PDB entry 7SC7 | electron microscopy, 2.80 A resolution | chains AE and AF of the 86 polymer chains in the assembly

# Chain AE
Protein: Allophycocyanin subunit alpha-B
Source organism: Synechocystis sp. PCC 6803 substr. Kazusa
UniProt: P72870 (APCD_SYNY3); residues 1-161 here = UniProt positions 1-161
Chain sequence (161 residues; numbered 1 to 161; the number before each row is that of its first residue):
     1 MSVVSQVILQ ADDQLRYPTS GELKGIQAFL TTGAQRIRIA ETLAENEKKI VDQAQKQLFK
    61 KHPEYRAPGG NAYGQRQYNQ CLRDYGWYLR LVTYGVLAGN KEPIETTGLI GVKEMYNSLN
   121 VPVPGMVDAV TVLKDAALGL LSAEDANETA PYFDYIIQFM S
Unresolved in the structure: 1
Covalently attached groups: phycocyanobilin (CYC) linked to Cys81
Small-molecule neighbours: phycocyanobilin (CYC): Leu58, Tyr65, Asn71, Ala72, Gln77, Gln80, Arg83, Asp84, Tyr85, Trp87, Tyr88, Arg90, Leu91, Thr107, Gly108, Met115, Tyr116, Leu119, Val121, Met126, Ala129
UniProt features mapped onto this chain:
  - binding site ((2R,3E)-phycocyanobilin): Cys81
  - modified residue: Asn71 (N4-methylasparagine)

# Chain AF
Protein: Allophycocyanin beta chain
Source organism: Synechocystis sp. PCC 6803 substr. Kazusa
UniProt: Q01952 (APCB_SYNY3); residue numbers follow UniProt; this construct covers 1-161
Chain sequence (161 residues; row label = number of the first residue in the row):
     1 MQDAITAVIN SADVQGKYLD GAAMDKLKSY FASGELRVRA ASVISANAAT IVKEAVAKSL
    61 LYSDVTRPGG NMYTTRRYAA CIRDLDYYLR YATYAMLAGD ASILDERVLN GLKETYNSLG
   121 VPISSTVQAI QAIKEVTASL VGADAGKEMG VYLDYICSGL S
Covalently attached groups: phycocyanobilin (CYC) linked to Cys81
Small-molecule neighbours:
  - phycocyanobilin (CYC), molecule 1: Leu60, Leu61, Tyr62, Thr66, Tyr73, Thr75
  - phycocyanobilin (CYC), molecule 2: Leu60, Val65, Asn71, Met72, Arg76, Arg77, Ala80, Arg83, Asp84, Leu85, Tyr87, Tyr88, Arg107, Val108, Leu112, Thr115, Tyr116, Leu119, Val121, Pro122, Ser125, Thr126
UniProt features mapped onto this chain:
  - binding site ((2R,3E)-phycocyanobilin): Cys81
  - modified residue: Asn71 (N4-methylasparagine)

# Chain AE / chain AF interface
Residue-residue contacts (58):
  Ser2(AE) with Asp3(AF), hydrogen bond; Ile5(AF); Thr6(AF)
  Val4(AE) with Asp3(AF); Leu97(AF), hydrophobic; Ala98(AF), hydrophobic
  Ser5(AE) with Asp3(AF), hydrogen bond
  Ile8(AE) with Tyr94(AF), hydrophobic; Leu97(AF), hydrophobic
  Leu9(AE) with Arg107(AF)
  Ala11(AE) with Arg90(AF); Tyr94(AF), hydrogen bond (backbone-side chain)
  Asp12(AE) with Arg90(AF), salt bridge; Tyr91(AF), hydrogen bond; Tyr94(AF), hydrogen bond (backbone-side chain); Arg107(AF), salt bridge
  Leu15(AE) with Tyr87(AF); Arg90(AF)
  Arg16(AE) with Arg90(AF); Tyr94(AF), hydrogen bond (backbone-side chain)
  Tyr17(AE) with Ser45(AF); Ala48(AF); Asp86(AF); Leu89(AF); Arg90(AF), hydrogen bond (side chain-backbone); Thr93(AF)
  Pro18(AE) with Tyr94(AF)
  Leu23(AE) with Val38(AF), hydrophobic; Ser42(AF); Leu97(AF), hydrophobic
  Ile26(AE) with Val38(AF), hydrophobic
  Gln27(AE) with Val38(AF)
  Phe29(AE) with Ile5(AF), hydrophobic
  Leu30(AE) with Tyr30(AF); Phe31(AF); Gly34(AF)
  Gly33(AE) with Phe31(AF)
  Ile37(AE) with Met24(AF), hydrophobic; Leu27(AF), hydrophobic
  Glu41(AE) with Met24(AF)
  Ala44(AE) with Tyr18(AF), hydrophobic
  Glu47(AE) with Tyr18(AF), hydrogen bond
  Gly86(AE) with Tyr18(AF), hydrogen bond (backbone-side chain)
  Leu89(AE) with Tyr18(AF)
  Arg90(AE) with Asp13(AF), salt bridge; Lys17(AF); Tyr18(AF), hydrogen bond (backbone-side chain)
  Leu91(AE) with Asp13(AF)
  Thr93(AE) with Tyr18(AF)
  Tyr94(AE) with Ile9(AF), hydrophobic; Ala12(AF); Asp13(AF); Lys17(AF), hydrogen bond (side chain-backbone); Tyr18(AF); Leu19(AF), hydrophobic
  Leu97(AE) with Ile5(AF); Leu19(AF), hydrophobic
  Thr107(AE) with Asp13(AF)
Interface residues without a listed pair, chain AE (32 interface residues in all): Val7, Ala98, Pro103
Interface residues without a listed pair, chain AF (32 interface residues in all): Met1, Gly16, Lys28, Ile103

# Summary
Chain AE and chain AF each contribute 32 residues to their interface; the contacts include 11 hydrogen bonds
and 3 salt bridges. Polar pairs include Asp12(AE)-Arg90(AF), Asp12(AE)-Arg107(AF) and Arg90(AE)-Asp13(AF).
Chain AF binds phycocyanobilin. Covalently linked phycocyanobilin: at Cys81(AE). Covalently linked
phycocyanobilin: at Cys81(AF).
Here chain AE is Allophycocyanin subunit alpha-B and chain AF is Allophycocyanin beta chain, both from
Synechocystis sp. PCC 6803 substr. Kazusa. Entry 7SC7 (Synechocystis PCC 6803 Phycobilisome core from up-down
rod conformation) was determined by electron microscopy together with 7SC9, 7SCB and 7SCC from the same study.
